Entry 4Y8L (X-ray diffraction, 2.40 A resolution); this record covers chains N and a of the 32 polymer chains in the assembly.

# Chain N
Molecule: Proteasome subunit beta type-1
From: Saccharomyces cerevisiae S288c
Notes: EC 3.4.25.1
UniProt: P38624 (PSB1_YEAST); residues 1-196 here correspond to UniProt positions 20-215 (UniProt number = residue number + 19)
Amino-acid sequence (196 residues; numbered 1 to 196; the number before each row is that of its first residue):
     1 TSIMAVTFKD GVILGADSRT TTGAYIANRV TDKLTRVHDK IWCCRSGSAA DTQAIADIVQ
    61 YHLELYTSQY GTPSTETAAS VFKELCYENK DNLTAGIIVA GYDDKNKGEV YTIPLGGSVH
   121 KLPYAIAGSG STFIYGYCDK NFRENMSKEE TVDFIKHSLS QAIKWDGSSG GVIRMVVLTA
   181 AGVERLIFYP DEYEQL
Bound ions: Mg2+: Ile163, Asp166, Ser169
UniProt features mapped onto this chain:
  - active site: Thr1 (Nucleophile)

# Chain a
Molecule: Proteasome subunit beta type-7
From: Saccharomyces cerevisiae S288c
Notes: EC 3.4.25.1
UniProt: P30657 (PSB7_YEAST); residues -12 to 233 here correspond to UniProt positions 21-266 (UniProt number = residue number + 33)
Amino-acid sequence (246 residues; numbered -12 to 233; the number before each row is that of its first residue; numbers below 1 keep their minus sign (Thr-12 is residue -12)):
   -12 TQIANAGASP MVNTQQPIVT GTSVISMKYD NGVIIAADNL GSYGSLLRFN GVERLIPVGD
    48 NTVVGISGDI SDMQHIERLL KDLVTENAYD NPLADAEEAL EPSYIFEYLA TVMYQRRSKM
   108 NPLWNAIIVA GVQSNGDQFL RYVNLLGVTY SSPTLATGFG AHMANPLLRK VVDRESDIPK
   168 TTVQVAEEAI VNAMRVLYYR DARSSRNFSL AIIDKNTGLT FKKNLQVENM KWDFAKDIKG
   228 YGTQKI
Not modelled in the structure: -12 to 0

# Chain N / chain a interface
Pairs across the interface - 62 pairs, chain N then chain a:
  Ala24(N) with Phe146(a), hydrophobic; Arg187(a); Asp188(a); Ala189(a), hydrogen bond (backbone-backbone); Arg190(a)
  Tyr25(N) with Phe146(a); Arg187(a)
  Ile26(N) with Tyr186(a); Arg187(a), hydrogen bond (backbone-backbone); Asp188(a); Ala189(a)
  Ala27(N) with Arg187(a), hydrogen bond (backbone-side chain)
  Asn28(N) with Arg187(a)
  Arg29(N) with Tyr186(a); Arg187(a); Lys218(a), hydrogen bond (side chain-backbone); Trp219(a); Phe221(a)
  Val30(N) with Phe221(a), hydrophobic; Ala222(a), hydrophobic; Ile225(a), hydrophobic
  Asp32(N) with Lys226(a); Gly227(a), hydrogen bond (side chain-backbone); Gln231(a)
  Leu34(N) with Gln231(a)
  Thr35(N) with Tyr228(a); Gln231(a)
  Arg36(N) with Gln231(a), hydrogen bond (backbone-side chain); Ile233(a)
  Trp42(N) with Gln231(a); Ile233(a)
  Arg45(N) with Tyr228(a)
  Gln53(N) with Tyr228(a), hydrogen bond (backbone-side chain)
  Ala56(N) with Tyr228(a)
  Asp57(N) with Tyr228(a), hydrogen bond
  Phe133(N) with Leu33(a), hydrophobic
  Lys164(N) with Leu34(a)
  Trp165(N) with Ser32(a); Leu33(a); Leu34(a), hydrogen bond (backbone-backbone); Arg35(a)
  Asp166(N) with Ser32(a)
  Gly167(N) with Ser32(a), hydrogen bond (backbone-backbone); Leu34(a); Ala189(a); Arg190(a)
  Gly171(N) with Trp219(a)
  Val172(N) with Trp219(a), hydrophobic
  Arg174(N) with Ala222(a), hydrogen bond (side chain-backbone); Ile225(a)
  Val183(N) with Ile233(a), hydrophobic
  Arg185(N) with Gln231(a); Ile233(a), hydrogen bond (side chain-backbone)
  Ile187(N) with Ala222(a), hydrophobic; Lys223(a)
  Tyr189(N) with Trp219(a); Asp220(a); Lys223(a)
  Pro190(N) with Trp219(a)
  Asp191(N) with Arg193(a), salt bridge
  Glu194(N) with Tyr185(a), hydrogen bond; Arg193(a), salt bridge
Other interface residues (no listed pair), chain N (35 interface residues in all): Arg19, Thr21, Ile163, Ser168
Other interface residues (no listed pair), chain a (26 interface residues in all): Met150, Met217

# Summary
35 residues of chain N face 26 of chain a across their interface, with 13 hydrogen bonds and 2 salt bridges.
Polar contacts include Asp191(N)-Arg193(a), Glu194(N)-Arg193(a) and Ala27(N)-Arg187(a). Ile163(N), Asp166(N)
and Ser169(N) coordinate Mg2+. From UniProt: active-site residue Thr1(N) on chain N.
Chain N is Proteasome subunit beta type-1 and chain a is Proteasome subunit beta type-7, both from
Saccharomyces cerevisiae S288c; the structure, Yeast 20S proteasome in complex with Ac-APLL-ep, was determined
by X-ray diffraction, deposited together with 4Y69, 4Y6A, 4Y6V, 4Y6Z, 4Y70, 4Y74 and 34 further entries.
